Entry 8HI1 (electron microscopy, 3.09 A resolution); this record covers chains B and E of the 8 polymer chains in the assembly.

# Chain B
Name: CRISPR-associated endonuclease Cas1
From: Streptococcus thermophilus DGCC 7710
Notes: EC 3.1.-.-
Chain sequence (318 residues; each row starts with the number of its first residue; numbers below 1 keep their minus sign (Gly-4 is residue -4)):
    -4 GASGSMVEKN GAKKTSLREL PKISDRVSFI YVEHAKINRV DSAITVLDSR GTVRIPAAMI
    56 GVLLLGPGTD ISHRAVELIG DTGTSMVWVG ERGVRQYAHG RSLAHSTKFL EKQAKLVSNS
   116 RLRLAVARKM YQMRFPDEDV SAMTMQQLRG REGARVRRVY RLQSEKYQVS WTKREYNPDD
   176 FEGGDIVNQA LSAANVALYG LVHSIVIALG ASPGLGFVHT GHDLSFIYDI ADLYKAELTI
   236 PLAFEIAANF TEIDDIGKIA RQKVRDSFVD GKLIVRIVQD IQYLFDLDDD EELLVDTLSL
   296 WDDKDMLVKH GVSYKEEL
Not modelled in the structure: -4 to 3, 141-180, 247-252, 282-313

# Chain E
Name: Type I-E CRISPR-associated endoribonuclease Cas2
From: Streptococcus thermophilus DGCC 7710
Chain sequence (122 residues; numbered 1 to 122; the number before each row is that of its first residue):
     1 MPFTVVTLKS VPPSLRGDLT KWMQEIAIGV YVGNFNSRIR EKLWNRIQAN VGEGEATISY
    61 YYRNEIGYQF DMINSQKSVV DFDGIPLVLI PNSKTSSENY PKLGYSNAAK SRKIKRYSSY
   121 RG
Not modelled in the structure: 1, 94-122

# How chain B and chain E interact
Residue-residue contacts (29; chain B residue first):
  Lys8(B) - Arg46(E)  hydrogen bond (backbone-side chain)
  Lys9(B) - Arg46(E)
  Thr10(B) - Lys21(E)
  Arg13(B) - Lys42(E)
  Glu14(B) - Trp22(E)
  Glu14(B) - Ile39(E)
  Glu14(B) - Lys42(E)
  Glu14(B) - Arg46(E)  salt bridge
  Leu15(B) - Ile39(E)
  Pro16(B) - Ile39(E)  hydrophobic
  Asp36(B) - Pro13(E)
  Asp36(B) - Gly17(E)
  Asp36(B) - Asp18(E)
  Ser37(B) - Gly17(E)
  Ser37(B) - Asp18(E)  hydrogen bond (backbone-backbone)
  Ala38(B) - Gly17(E)
  Ala38(B) - Thr20(E)
  Ile39(B) - Lys21(E)
  Arg49(B) - Glu25(E)  salt bridge
  Ile50(B) - Thr20(E)
  Pro51(B) - Thr20(E)
  Pro51(B) - Lys21(E)
  Pro51(B) - Met23(E)
  Ala52(B) - Lys21(E)
  Ala53(B) - Lys21(E)
  Ala53(B) - Trp22(E)
  Met54(B) - Asn34(E)
  Met54(B) - Phe35(E)  hydrophobic
  Leu73(B) - Lys21(E)
Interface residues without a listed pair, chain B (19 interface residues in all): Ala7
Interface residues without a listed pair, chain E (16 interface residues in all): Ser14, Arg16, Leu43

# Overview
The interface between chain B and chain E involves 19 residues on one side and 16 on the other; the contacts
include 2 hydrogen bonds and 2 salt bridges. Among the polar pairs are Glu14(B)-Arg46(E), Arg49(B)-Glu25(E)
and Lys8(B)-Arg46(E).
Here chain B is CRISPR-associated endonuclease Cas1 and chain E is Type I-E CRISPR-associated endoribonuclease
Cas2, both from Streptococcus thermophilus DGCC 7710. Entry 8HI1 (Streptococcus thermophilus Cas1-Cas2-
prespacer ternary complex) was determined by electron microscopy (same publication as 8H18 and 8H2F).
